Entry 1HK3 (X-ray diffraction, 2.80 A resolution); this record covers chain A.

[Chain A]
Protein: Serum albumin
From: Homo sapiens
UniProtKB: P02768 (ALBU_HUMAN); residues 1-585 here correspond to UniProt positions 25-609 (UniProt number = residue number + 24)
Amino-acid sequence (585 residues; row label = number of the first residue in the row):
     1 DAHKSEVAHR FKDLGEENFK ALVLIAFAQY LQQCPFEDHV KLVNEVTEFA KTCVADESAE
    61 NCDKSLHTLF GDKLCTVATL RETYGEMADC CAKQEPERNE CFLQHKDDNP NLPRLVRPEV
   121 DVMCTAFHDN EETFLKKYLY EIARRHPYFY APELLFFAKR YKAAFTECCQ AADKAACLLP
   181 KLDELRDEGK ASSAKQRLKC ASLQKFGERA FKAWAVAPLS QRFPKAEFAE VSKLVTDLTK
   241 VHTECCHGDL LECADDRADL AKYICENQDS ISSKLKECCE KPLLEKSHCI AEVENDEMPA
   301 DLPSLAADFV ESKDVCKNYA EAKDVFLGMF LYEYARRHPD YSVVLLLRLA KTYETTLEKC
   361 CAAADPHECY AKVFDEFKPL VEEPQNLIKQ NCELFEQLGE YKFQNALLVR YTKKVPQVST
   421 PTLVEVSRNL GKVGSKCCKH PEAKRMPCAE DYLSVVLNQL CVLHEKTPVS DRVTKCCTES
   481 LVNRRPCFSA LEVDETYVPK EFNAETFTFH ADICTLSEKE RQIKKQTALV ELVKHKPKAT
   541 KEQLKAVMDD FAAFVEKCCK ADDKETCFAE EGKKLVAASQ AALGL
Unresolved in the structure: 1-4, 77-88, 576-585
Sequence notes: engineered mutation Pro218 (Arg242 in P02768)
Curated features (UniProtKB/Swiss-Prot):
  - binding site (Cu cation): His3
  - binding site (Ca(2+)): Glu6, Asp13, Glu244, Asp249, Glu252, Asp255, Asp259
  - binding site (Zn(2+)): His67, His247, Asp249
  - binding site ((4Z,15Z)-bilirubin IXalpha): Lys240
  - site: Lys4 (Not glycated), Lys20 (Not glycated), Lys41 (Not glycated), Lys64 (Not glycated), Lys73 (Not glycated), Lys93 (Not glycated), Lys106 (Not glycated), Lys136 (Not glycated), Lys159 (Not glycated), Lys174 (Not glycated), Lys181 (Not glycated), Lys190 (Not glycated), Lys195 (Not glycated), Lys199 (Aspirin-acetylated lysine), Lys205 (Not glycated), Lys212 (Not glycated), Lys240 (Not glycated), Lys262 (Not glycated), Lys274 (Not glycated), Lys286 (Not glycated) and 18 more in UniProt
  - modified residue: Ser5 (Phosphoserine), Ser58 (Phosphoserine), Ser65 (Phosphoserine), Thr83 (Phosphothreonine), Lys205 (N6-succinyllysine), Ser273 (Phosphoserine), Ser419 (Phosphoserine), Thr420 (Phosphothreonine), Thr422 (Phosphothreonine), Lys436 (N6-succinyllysine), Ser489 (Phosphoserine), Lys519 (N6-succinyllysine), Lys534 (N6-methyllysine), Lys564 (N6-succinyllysine)
  - glycosylation: Lys12 (N-linked (Glc) (glycation) lysine), Lys51 (N-linked (Glc) (glycation) lysine), Lys137 (N-linked (Glc) (glycation) lysine), Lys162 (N-linked (Glc) (glycation) lysine), Lys199 (N-linked (Glc) (glycation) lysine), Lys225 (N-linked (Glc) (glycation) lysine), Lys233 (N-linked (Glc) (glycation) lysine), Lys276 (N-linked (Glc) (glycation) lysine), Lys281 (N-linked (Glc) (glycation) lysine), Lys313 (N-linked (Glc) (glycation) lysine), Lys317 (N-linked (Glc) (glycation) lysine), Asn318 (N-linked (GlcNAc...) asparagine), Lys323 (N-linked (Glc) (glycation) lysine), Lys351 (N-linked (Glc) (glycation) lysine), Lys378 (N-linked (Glc) (glycation) lysine), Lys413 (N-linked (Glc) (glycation) lysine), Lys439 (N-linked (Glc) (glycation) lysine), Lys444 (N-linked (Glc) (glycation) lysine), Asp494 (N-linked (GlcNAc...) asparagine), Lys525 (N-linked (Glc) (glycation) lysine) and 4 more in UniProt
Disulfides: Cys53-Cys62, Cys75-Cys91, Cys90-Cys101, Cys124-Cys169, Cys168-Cys177, Cys200-Cys246, Cys245-Cys253, Cys265-Cys279, Cys278-Cys289, Cys316-Cys361, Cys360-Cys369, Cys392-Cys438, Cys437-Cys448, Cys461-Cys477, Cys476-Cys487, Cys514-Cys559, Cys558-Cys567
Small-molecule neighbours:
  - 3,5,3',5'-tetraiodo-L-thyronine (T44), molecule 1: Tyr150, Lys195, Lys199, Trp214, Ala215, Pro218, Leu219, Arg222, Leu238, His242, Arg257, Ile290, Ala291, Val293
  - 3,5,3',5'-tetraiodo-L-thyronine (T44), molecule 2: Leu387, Gln390, Asn391, Leu394, Ala406, Leu407, Arg410, Tyr411, Lys414, Leu453, Ser489
  - 3,5,3',5'-tetraiodo-L-thyronine (T44), molecule 3: Phe502, Phe507, Ala528, Glu531, Leu532, His535, Val547, Met548, Phe551, Leu575
  - 3,5,3',5'-tetraiodo-L-thyronine (T44), molecule 4: Glu505, Thr506, Phe507, Thr508, Phe509, His510, Ile513, Lys524, Lys525, Thr527, Ala528, Met548, Phe551, Ala552, Val555, Phe568
What the authors report for this chain:
  - disease-associated variants - R218P (10- to 15-fold): increased binding to T4 (citing earlier work)
  - binding site for 3,5,3',5'-tetraiodo-L-thyronine: Lys199, Pro218, Arg257

[Overview]
Bound to chain A: 4 copies of 3,5,3',5'-tetraiodo-L-thyronine. UniProt lists Cu cation-binding residue His3, 7
Ca2+-binding residues, 3 Zn2+-binding residues and (4Z,15Z)-bilirubin IXalpha-binding residue Lys240. The
paper reports a binding site for 3,5,3',5'-tetraiodo-L-thyronine at Lys199, Pro218 and Arg257; R218P increases
binding to T4.
Chain A is Serum albumin (Homo sapiens); the structure, Human serum albumin mutant r218p complexed with
thyroxine (3,3',5,5'-tetraiodo-l-thyronine), was determined by X-ray diffraction (same publication as 1HK1,
1HK2, 1HK4 and 1HK5).
